6FQ5 - chains A and J of the 10 polymer chains in the assembly; structure by electron microscopy, 3.80 A resolution.

[Chain A]
Molecule: histone H3
From: Xenopus laevis
Chain sequence (98 residues; numbered 37 to 134; the number before each row is that of its first residue):
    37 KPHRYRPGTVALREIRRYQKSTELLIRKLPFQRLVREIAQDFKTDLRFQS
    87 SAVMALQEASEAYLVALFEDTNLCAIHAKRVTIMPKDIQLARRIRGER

[Chain J]
Molecule: 147-nt DNA strand
From: synthetic construct
Sequence (147 nucleotides; numbered -73 to 73; the number before each row is that of its first residue; numbers below 1 keep their minus sign (DC-73 is residue -73)):
   -73 CTGGAGAATCCCGGTGCCGAGGCCGCTCAATTGGTCGTAGACAGCTCTAG
   -23 CACCGCTTAAACGCACGTACGCGCTGTCCCCCGCGTTTTAACCGCCAAGG
    27 GGATTACTCCCTAGTCTCCAGGCACGTGTCAGATATATACATCCTGT

[Chain A / chain J interface]
Contacting residue pairs (18; chain A residue first):
  Arg40(A) with DG9(J), hydrogen bond to the base; DC10(J), hydrogen bond to the sugar
  Tyr41(A) with DA-67(J), phosphate contact; DA-66(J), sugar contact; DC10(J), phosphate contact
  Gly44(A) with DG9(J), hydrogen bond to the phosphate
  Val46(A) with DG9(J), phosphate contact; DC10(J), phosphate contact
  Ala47(A) with DG9(J), hydrogen bond to the phosphate
  Arg49(A) with DA-66(J), hydrogen bond to the phosphate; DT-65(J), salt bridge to the phosphate
  Lys64(A) with DC18(J), phosphate contact
  Leu65(A) with DA17(J), sugar contact; DC18(J), phosphate contact
  Pro66(A) with DA17(J), sugar contact
  Arg69(A) with DA17(J), salt bridge to the phosphate
  Arg83(A) with DG26(J), sugar contact; DG27(J), sugar contact
Also at the interface, not in a pair above, chain A (17 interface residues in all): His39, Pro43, Thr45, Lys56, Arg63, Gln85
Also at the interface, not in a pair above, chain J (12 interface residues in all): DC-64, DC8, DA29

[Overview]
Chain A and chain J form an interface of 17 and 12 residues respectively, with 5 hydrogen bonds and 2 salt
bridges. Polar contacts include Arg40(A)-DG9(J), Arg40(A)-DC10(J) and Gly44(A)-DG9(J).
Here chain A is histone H3 (Xenopus laevis) and chain J is a 147-nt DNA strand (synthetic construct). Entry
6FQ5 (Class 1 : canonical nucleosome) was determined by electron microscopy, deposited together with 6FQ6 and
6FQ8.
